9DMG - chains C and D of the 5 polymer chains in the assembly; structure by electron microscopy, 2.05 A resolution.

[Chain C]
Molecule: Acetylcholine receptor subunit alpha
Organism: Homo sapiens
UniProtKB: P02708 (ACHA_HUMAN); residues -19 to 437 here correspond to UniProt positions 1-457 (UniProt number = residue number + 20)
Chain sequence (457 residues; each row starts with the number of its first residue; numbers below 1 keep their minus sign (Met-19 is residue -19)):
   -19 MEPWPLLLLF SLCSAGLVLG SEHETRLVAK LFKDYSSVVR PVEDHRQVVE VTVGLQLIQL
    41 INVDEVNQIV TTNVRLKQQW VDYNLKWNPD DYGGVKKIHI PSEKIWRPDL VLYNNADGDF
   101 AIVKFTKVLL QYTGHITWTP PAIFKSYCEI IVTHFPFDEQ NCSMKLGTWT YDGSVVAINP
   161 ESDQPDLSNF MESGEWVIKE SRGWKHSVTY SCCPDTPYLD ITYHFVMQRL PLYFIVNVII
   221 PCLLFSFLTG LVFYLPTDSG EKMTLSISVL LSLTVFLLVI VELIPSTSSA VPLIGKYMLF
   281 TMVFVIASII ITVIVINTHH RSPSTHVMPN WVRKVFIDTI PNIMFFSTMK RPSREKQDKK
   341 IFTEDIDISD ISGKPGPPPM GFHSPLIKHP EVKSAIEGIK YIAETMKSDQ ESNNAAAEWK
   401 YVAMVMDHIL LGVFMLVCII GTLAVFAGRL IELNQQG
Not modelled in the structure: -19 to 0, 331-365, 437
UniProt features mapped onto this chain:
  - glycosylation: Asn141 (N-linked (GlcNAc...) asparagine)
Cystine bridges: Cys128-Cys142
Glycans and other covalent adducts: glycan linked to Asn141

[Chain D]
Molecule: Acetylcholine receptor subunit delta
Organism: Homo sapiens
UniProtKB: Q07001 (ACHD_HUMAN); residues -20 to 496 here correspond to UniProt positions 1-517 (UniProt number = residue number + 21)
Chain sequence (517 residues; each row starts with the number of its first residue; numbers below 1 keep their minus sign (Met-20 is residue -20)):
   -20 MEGPVLTLGL LAALAVCGSW GLNEEERLIR HLFQEKGYNK ELRPVAHKEE SVDVALALTL
    40 SNLISLKEVE ETLTTNVWIE HGWTDNRLKW NAEEFGNISV LRLPPDMVWL PEIVLENNND
   100 GSFQISYSCN VLVYHYGFVY WLPPAIFRSS CPISVTYFPF DWQNCSLKFS SLKYTAKEIT
   160 LSLKQDAKEN RTYPVEWIII DPEGFTENGE WEIVHRPARV NVDPRAPLDS PSRQDITFYL
   220 IIRRKPLFYI INILVPCVLI SFMVNLVFYL PADSGEKTSV AISVLLAQSV FLLLISKRLP
   280 ATSMAIPLIG KFLLFGMVLV TMVVVICVIV LNIHFRTPST HVLSEGVKKL FLETLPELLH
   340 MSRPAEDGPS PGALVRRSSS LGYISKAEEY FLLKSRSDLM FEKQSERHGL ARRLTTARRP
   400 PASSEQAQQE LFNELKPAVD GANFIVNHMR DQNNYNEEKD SWNRVARTVD RLCLFVVTPV
   460 MVVGTAWIFL QGVYNQPPPQ PFPGDPYSYN VQDKRFI
Not modelled in the structure: -20 to 0, 345-407
UniProt features mapped onto this chain:
  - modified residue: Tyr369 (Phosphotyrosine)
  - glycosylation (N-linked (GlcNAc...) asparagine): Asn76, Asn143
Cystine bridges: Cys130-Cys144
Glycans and other covalent adducts: N-acetylglucosamine (NAG) linked to Asn143

[How chain C and chain D interact]
Pairs across the interface (120):
  Val18(C) with Ile8(D), hydrophobic; Arg81(D); Leu82(D), hydrophobic; Pro83(D); Met86(D), hydrophobic
  Val19(C) with Leu1(D), hydrophobic; Ile8(D), hydrophobic
  Arg20(C) with Leu1(D); Glu4(D), salt bridge
  Val22(C) with Leu1(D), hydrogen bond (backbone-backbone)
  Glu23(C) with Leu1(D), hydrogen bond (backbone-backbone); Asn2(D)
  Asp24(C) with Leu1(D)
  His25(C) with Leu1(D); Glu3(D); Glu4(D); Gly75(D), hydrogen bond (side chain-backbone); Ile77(D)
  Arg26(C) with Gly75(D)
  Asn47(C) with Ile43(D); Ser44(D)
  Gln48(C) with Glu186(D), hydrogen bond (side chain-backbone); Asn187(D); Gly188(D)
  Asp89(C) with Tyr106(D)
  Val91(C) with Tyr106(D), hydrophobic
  Tyr93(C) with Trp57(D)
  Asn95(C) with Asn41(D), hydrogen bond (backbone-side chain); Asn55(D), hydrogen bond (backbone-side chain); Ile125(D)
  Ala96(C) with Asn41(D); Ile43(D); Asn55(D); Ile125(D)
  Asp97(C) with Ile125(D)
  Gly98(C) with Ile125(D)
  Phe100(C) with Asn55(D); Ser105(D); Pro123(D), hydrophobic; Ala124(D); Ile125(D), hydrophobic
  Ala101(C) with Tyr106(D), hydrophobic
  Tyr127(C) with Asn41(D); Leu42(D); Thr185(D); Asn187(D)
  Glu129(C) with Thr185(D)
  Trp149(C) with Trp57(D); Cys108(D); Leu121(D), hydrogen bond (side chain-backbone); Pro123(D)
  Thr150(C) with Arg81(D), hydrogen bond (backbone-side chain); Cys108(D); Asn109(D); Leu111(D)
  Tyr151(C) with Arg81(D)
  Asp152(C) with Arg81(D), salt bridge
  Val155(C) with Arg81(D)
  Gly240(C) with Glu255(D)
  Glu241(C) with Glu255(D)
  Lys242(C) with Glu255(D)
  Met243(C) with Glu255(D), hydrogen bond (backbone-side chain); Val259(D), hydrophobic
  Thr244(C) with Glu255(D), hydrogen bond
  Ile247(C) with Val259(D), hydrophobic; Ser262(D)
  Leu250(C) with Met242(D), hydrophobic
  Leu251(C) with Ser262(D); Leu265(D), hydrophobic
  Thr254(C) with Ile239(D); Val269(D)
  Leu257(C) with Asn231(D); Phe270(D), hydrophobic; Leu273(D), hydrophobic
  Leu258(C) with Leu273(D), hydrophobic; Lys276(D)
  Val261(C) with Leu273(D), hydrophobic
  Ile264(C) with Phe227(D), hydrophobic
  Ser266(C) with Phe227(D)
  Thr267(C) with Gly188(D), hydrogen bond (side chain-backbone); Phe227(D)
  Ser268(C) with Gly188(D), hydrogen bond (backbone-backbone); Lys224(D), hydrogen bond (side chain-backbone); Leu226(D), hydrogen bond (side chain-backbone); Phe227(D), hydrogen bond (side chain-backbone)
  Ser269(C) with Gly188(D)
  Ala270(C) with Leu226(D)
  Val271(C) with Leu226(D), hydrophobic
  Leu279(C) with Ile230(D), hydrophobic; Val234(D), hydrophobic
  Met282(C) with Pro235(D), hydrophobic
  Ile286(C) with Leu238(D), hydrophobic
  Ile289(C) with Met242(D), hydrophobic
  Ile290(C) with Leu245(D), hydrophobic
  Val293(C) with Leu245(D)
  Ile296(C) with Leu249(D), hydrophobic; Pro250(D)
  Asn297(C) with Tyr248(D), hydrogen bond (side chain-backbone)
  His300(C) with Pro250(D); Asp252(D)
  Arg301(C) with Tyr248(D), hydrogen bond
  Pro303(C) with Ala344(D), hydrogen bond (backbone-backbone)
  Ser304(C) with Pro343(D); Asp439(D), hydrogen bond
  Thr305(C) with Ser341(D); Arg342(D); Arg446(D)
  His306(C) with Ser341(D); Arg446(D)
  Val307(C) with Ala344(D)
  Glu371(C) with Val418(D); Asp419(D); Asn422(D), hydrogen bond (backbone-side chain)
  Ser374(C) with Asn422(D), hydrogen bond
  Ala375(C) with Asn422(D)
  Gly378(C) with Val425(D)
  Tyr381(C) with Arg429(D); Asn432(D), hydrogen bond
  Ile382(C) with Val425(D), hydrophobic
  Thr385(C) with Asn432(D)
Other interface residues (no listed pair), chain C (76 interface residues in all): Ile49, Ile260, Pro265, Gly275, Val283, Ile294, His369, Val372, Ile379
Other interface residues (no listed pair), chain D (77 interface residues in all): Glu5, Arg127, Pro225, Ser253, Ala266, Leu272, Arg277, Phe411, Ala421, Ile424, Met428, Arg443

[Summary]
Chain C and chain D form an interface of 76 and 77 residues respectively, with 22 hydrogen bonds and 2 salt
bridges. Polar pairs include Arg20(C)-Glu4(D), Asp152(C)-Arg81(D) and His25(C)-Gly75(D). Covalently linked
N-acetylglucosamine: at Asn143(D).
Here chain C is Acetylcholine receptor subunit alpha and chain D is Acetylcholine receptor subunit delta, both
from Homo sapiens. Entry 9DMG (Human muscle nAChR apo state) was determined by electron microscopy (same
publication as 9DMH, 9DMJ, 9DMK, 9DML, 9DMQ, 9DMS and 9DMT).
